8WMU - chains C and E of the 6 polymer chains in the assembly; structure by X-ray diffraction, 2.70 A resolution.

Chain C:
Molecule: Detyrosinated tubulin alpha-1B chain
Organism: Sus scrofa
Reference sequence: Q2XVP4 (TBA1B_PIG); residue numbers follow UniProt; this construct covers 1-440
Chain sequence (440 residues; row label = number of the first residue in the row):
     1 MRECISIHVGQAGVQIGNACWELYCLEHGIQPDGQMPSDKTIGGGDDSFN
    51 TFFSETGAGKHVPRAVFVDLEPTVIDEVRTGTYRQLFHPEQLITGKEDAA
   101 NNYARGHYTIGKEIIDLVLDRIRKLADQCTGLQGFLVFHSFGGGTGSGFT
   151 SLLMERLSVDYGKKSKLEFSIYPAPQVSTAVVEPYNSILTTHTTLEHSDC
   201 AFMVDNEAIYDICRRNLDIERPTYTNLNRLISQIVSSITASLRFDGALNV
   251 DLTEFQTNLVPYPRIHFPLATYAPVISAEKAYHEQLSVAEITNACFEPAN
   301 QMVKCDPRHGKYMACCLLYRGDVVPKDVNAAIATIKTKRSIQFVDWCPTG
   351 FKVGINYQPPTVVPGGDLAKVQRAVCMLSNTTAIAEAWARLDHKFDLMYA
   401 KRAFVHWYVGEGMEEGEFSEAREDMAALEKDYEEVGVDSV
Curated features (UniProtKB/Swiss-Prot):
  - motif: M1 to C4 (MREC motif)
  - active site: E254
  - binding site (GTP): G10, Q11, A12, Q15, E71, A99, S140, G143, G144, T145, G146, T179, E183, N206, Y224, N228, L252
  - binding site (Mg(2+)): E71
  - modified residue: K40 (N6,N6,N6-trimethyllysine), S48 (Phosphoserine), S232 (Phosphoserine), Y282 (3'-nitrotyrosine), R339 (Omega-N-methylarginine), S439 (Phosphoserine)
  - cross-link (Glycyl lysine isopeptide (Lys-Gly)): K326 (interchain with G-Cter in ubiquitin), K370 (interchain with G-Cter in ubiquitin)
Metal / ion sites: Ca2+: D39, T41, G44, E55
Residues lining bound ligands: GTP (guanosine-5'-triphosphate): G10, Q11, A12, Q15, I16, D69, D98, A99, A100, N101, S140, G142, G143, G144, T145, G146, I171, P173, V177, S178, T179, E183, N206, Y224, L227, N228, I231

Chain E:
Molecule: Stathmin-4
Organism: Rattus norvegicus
Reference sequence: P63043 (STMN4_RAT); residues 6-143 here correspond to UniProt positions 50-187 (UniProt number = residue number + 44)
Chain sequence (138 residues; numbered 6 to 143; the number before each row is that of its first residue):
     6 MEVIELNKCTSGQSFEVILKPPSFDGVPEFNASLPRRRDPSLEEIQKKLE
    56 AAEERRKYQEAELLKHLAEKREHEREVIQKAIEENNNFIKMAKEKLAQKM
   106 ESNKENREAHLAAMLERLQEKDKHAEEVRKNKELKEEA
Disordered / not traced: 28-44, 141-143
Curated features (UniProtKB/Swiss-Prot):
  - modified residue: S46 (Phosphoserine)

Chain C / chain E interface:
Pairs across the interface - 35 pairs, chain C then chain E:
  H107(C) - K104(E)
  H107(C) - M105(E)
  Y108(C) - K104(E)
  Y108(C) - M105(E)  hydrophobic
  Y108(C) - N108(E)
  T109(C) - R112(E)
  K112(C) - M105(E)
  L152(C) - L101(E)  hydrophobic
  E155(C) - L101(E)
  E155(C) - K104(E)  salt bridge
  R156(C) - L101(E)
  S158(C) - F93(E)
  S158(C) - I94(E)
  V159(C) - I94(E)
  V159(C) - A97(E)  hydrophobic
  V159(C) - K98(E)
  G162(C) - N90(E)
  G162(C) - I94(E)
  K163(C) - E89(E)
  K163(C) - N90(E)  hydrogen bond (backbone-side chain)
  K163(C) - F93(E)
  T193(C) - K104(E)
  E196(C) - F93(E)
  E196(C) - K100(E)  salt bridge
  H197(C) - F93(E)
  V409(C) - H115(E)
  G410(C) - R112(E)
  E411(C) - N108(E)  hydrogen bond (backbone-side chain)
  E411(C) - R112(E)  salt bridge
  G412(C) - N108(E)  hydrogen bond (backbone-side chain)
  G412(C) - N111(E)  hydrogen bond (backbone-side chain)
  G412(C) - R112(E)
  M413(C) - N108(E)
  E414(C) - S107(E)  hydrogen bond
  E414(C) - N111(E)  hydrogen bond
Other interface residues (no listed pair), chain C (21 interface residues in all): E417

In short:
21 residues of chain C and 15 residues of chain E are in contact, with 6 hydrogen bonds and 3 salt bridges.
Polar contacts include E155(C)-K104(E), E196(C)-K100(E) and E411(C)-R112(E). Chain C binds GTP.
Chain C is Detyrosinated tubulin alpha-1B chain (Sus scrofa) and chain E is Stathmin-4 (Rattus norvegicus);
the structure, Structural basis of tubulin and heterocyclic podophyllotoxins complex for anticancer agents
with dual-binding sites, was determined by X-ray diffraction.
